3VLD - chain A; structure by X-ray diffraction, 2.05 A resolution.

# Chain A
Protein: DNA mismatch repair protein HSM3
Organism: Saccharomyces cerevisiae
UniProt: P38348 (HSM3_YEAST); residues 1-480 here = UniProt positions 1-480
Amino-acid sequence (500 residues; row label = number of the first residue in the row; numbers below 1 keep their minus sign (Mse-19 is residue -19)):
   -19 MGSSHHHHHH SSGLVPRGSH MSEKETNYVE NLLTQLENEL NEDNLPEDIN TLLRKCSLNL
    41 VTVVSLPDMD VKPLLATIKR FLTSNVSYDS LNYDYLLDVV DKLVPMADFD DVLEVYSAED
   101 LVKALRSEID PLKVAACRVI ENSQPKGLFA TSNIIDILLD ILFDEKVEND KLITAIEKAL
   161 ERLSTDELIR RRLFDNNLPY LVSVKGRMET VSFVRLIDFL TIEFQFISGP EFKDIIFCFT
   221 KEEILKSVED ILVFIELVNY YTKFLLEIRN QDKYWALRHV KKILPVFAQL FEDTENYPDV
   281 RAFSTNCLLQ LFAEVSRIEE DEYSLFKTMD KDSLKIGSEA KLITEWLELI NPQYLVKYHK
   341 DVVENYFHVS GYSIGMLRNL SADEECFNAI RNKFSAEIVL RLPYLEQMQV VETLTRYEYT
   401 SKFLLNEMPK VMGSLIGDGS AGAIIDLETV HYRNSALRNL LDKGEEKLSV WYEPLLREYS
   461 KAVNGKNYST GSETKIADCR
Unresolved in the structure: -19 to 8, 466-480
Construct notes: expression tag (-19 to 0)
Modified residues: Mse-19, Mse1 (selenomethionine); Mse49, Mse86, Mse188, Mse309, Mse356, Mse388, Mse408, Mse412 (selenomethionine; parent Met)

# Overview
Chain A is DNA mismatch repair protein HSM3 (Saccharomyces cerevisiae); the structure, Crystal structure of
yeast proteasome interacting protein, was determined by X-ray diffraction (same publication as 3VLE and 3VLF).
